9Q98 - chains 2 and 3 of the 14 polymer chains in the assembly; structure by electron microscopy, 8.30 A resolution (very low resolution: no residue pairs are listed; an interface is given only as per-side residue counts).

Chain 2 (and 3):
Name: Psp operon transcriptional activator
Source organism: Escherichia coli K-12
Notes: chain 3 of this document is another copy of the same molecule, construct and numbering; everything in this record applies to it too
Reference sequence: P37344 (PSPF_ECOLI); residue numbers follow UniProt; this construct covers 1-259
Amino-acid sequence (259 residues; numbered 1 to 259; the number before each row is that of its first residue):
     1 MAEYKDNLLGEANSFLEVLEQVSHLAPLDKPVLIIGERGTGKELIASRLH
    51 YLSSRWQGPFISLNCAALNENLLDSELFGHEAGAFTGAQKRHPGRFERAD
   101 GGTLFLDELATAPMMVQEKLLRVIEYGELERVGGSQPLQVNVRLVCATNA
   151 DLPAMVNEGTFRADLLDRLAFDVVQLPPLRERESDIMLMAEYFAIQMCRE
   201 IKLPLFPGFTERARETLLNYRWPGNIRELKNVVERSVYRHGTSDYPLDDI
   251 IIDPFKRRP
Ligand contacts: ADP / aluminium fluoride: Asn7, Leu8, Arg38, Gly39, Thr40, Gly41, Ile226
From the paper describing this entry:
  - catalytic residues: Asn64, Asp107, Glu108, Arg162, Arg168 (citing earlier work)

How chain 2 and chain 3 interact:
At this resolution (8 A) residue pairs are not listed: 10 residues of chain 2 and 11 of chain 3 lie at the interface.

Summary:
The interface between chain 2 and chain 3 involves 10 residues on one side and 11 on the other. Ligands of
chain 2: ADP / aluminium fluoride. The paper reports catalytic residues Asn64(2), Asp107(2) and Glu108(2)
among others.
Both chains are Psp operon transcriptional activator (Escherichia coli K-12). Entry 9Q98 (CryoEM structure of
bacterial transcription intermediate complex mediated by activator PspF containing nifH promoter DNA
containing ...) was determined by electron microscopy together with 9Q91, 9Q92, 9Q93, 9Q94, 9Q95, 9Q96 and
9Q97 from the same study.
